PDB entry 8WCL | electron microscopy, 2.65 A resolution | chains 6 and 7 of the 5 polymer chains in the assembly

Chain 6:
Protein: Chlorophyll a/c-binding protein Lhcf6
Organism: Chaetoceros neogracilis
Amino-acid sequence (211 residues; row label = number of the first residue in the row):
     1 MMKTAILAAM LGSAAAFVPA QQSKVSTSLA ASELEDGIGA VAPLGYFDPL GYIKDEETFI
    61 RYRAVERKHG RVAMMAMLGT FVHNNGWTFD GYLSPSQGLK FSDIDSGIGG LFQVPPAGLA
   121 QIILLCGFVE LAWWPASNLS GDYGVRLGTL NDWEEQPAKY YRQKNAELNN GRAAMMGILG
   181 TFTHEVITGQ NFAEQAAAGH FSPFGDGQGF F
Unresolved in the structure: 1-32, 198-211
Ion coordination: Chlorophyll c2 Mg near Gln-121 (its only coordinating residue here); Chlorophyll c1 Mg site 1 near Glu-130 (its only coordinating residue here); chlorophyll a Mg near Glu-167 (its only coordinating residue here); Chlorophyll c1 Mg site 2 near Asn-170 (its only coordinating residue here)
Ligand contacts:
  - Fucoxanthin (A86; (3S,3'S,5R,5'R,6S,6'R,8'R)-3,5'-dihydroxy-8-oxo-6',7'-didehydro-5,5',6,6',7,8-hexahydro-5,6-epoxy-beta,beta-caroten-3'- yl acetate), molecule 1: Val-41, Ala-42, Pro-43, Leu-44, Asn-169, Arg-172, Ala-173, Met-176
  - Fucoxanthin (A86), molecule 2: Phe-47, Pro-49, Leu-50, His-69, Val-72, Ala-73, Ala-76, Thr-80, His-83, Gly-107, Ile-108, Gly-110, Leu-111, Met-175, Met-176, Ile-178, Leu-179
  - Fucoxanthin (A86), molecule 3: Lys-68, Val-72, Met-75, Tyr-92, Leu-93, Pro-95, Phe-101, Ile-122, Cys-126, Val-129, Glu-130, Trp-134
  - Fucoxanthin (A86), molecule 4: Met-74, Met-75, Met-77, Leu-78, Phe-81, Trp-134, Val-145, Leu-147, Asn-170, Ala-173, Ala-174, Met-176, Gly-177, Gly-180, Thr-181, His-184, Phe-192
  - Fucoxanthin (A86), molecule 5: Phe-81, Asn-84, Asn-85, Leu-150, Arg-162, Gln-163, Phe-192, Ala-196
  - Fucoxanthin (A86), molecule 6: Arg-146, Leu-147, Leu-150
  - Fucoxanthin (A86), molecule 7: Ala-193, Ala-196, Ala-197
  - chlorophyll a (CLA), molecule 1: Leu-34, Ile-38, Gly-39, Ala-40, Leu-44, Gly-45, Tyr-46, Phe-47, Asp-48, Tyr-52, Ile-53, Phe-59, Tyr-62, Arg-63, Val-65, Glu-66, His-69, Arg-172, Met-175, Met-176, Leu-179
  - chlorophyll a (CLA), molecule 2: Val-41, Ala-42, Pro-43, Arg-162, Asn-165, Ala-166, Asn-169, Asn-170, Ala-173
  - chlorophyll a (CLA), molecule 3: Arg-71, Met-74, Met-75, Leu-78, Trp-134, Gly-141, Asp-142, Tyr-143, Gly-144, Val-145, Arg-146, Leu-147, Asn-151, Trp-153, Gln-163, Lys-164, Ala-166, Glu-167, Asn-170
  - chlorophyll a (CLA), molecule 4: Met-75, Ala-76, Leu-78, Gly-79, Val-82, His-83, Trp-87, Thr-88, Phe-89, Leu-93, Phe-101, Ile-104, Asp-105, Gly-110, Leu-111, Val-114
  - chlorophyll a (CLA), molecule 5: Phe-128, Val-129, Ala-132, Trp-133, Trp-134, Tyr-143
  - chlorophyll a (CLA), molecule 6: Met-176, Leu-179, Gly-180, Thr-183, His-184, Ile-187
  - Chlorophyll c1 (KC1), molecule 1: Arg-61, Ala-64, Val-65, Lys-68, His-69, Val-72, Ile-123, Cys-126, Gly-127, Glu-130, Leu-131, Ala-136, Ser-137
  - Chlorophyll c1 (KC1), molecule 2: Leu-78, Arg-162, Gln-163, Ala-166, Asn-170, Ala-173
  - Chlorophyll c2 (KC2), molecule 1: Arg-61, Tyr-62, Val-65, His-69
  - Chlorophyll c2 (KC2), molecule 2: Leu-93, Ser-94, Pro-95, Ser-96, Val-114, Pro-115, Ala-117, Gly-118, Gln-121, Ile-122, Leu-125

Chain 7:
Protein: Chlorophyll a/c-binding protein Lhcf7
Organism: Chaetoceros neogracilis
Amino-acid sequence (207 residues; numbered 1 to 207; the number before each row is that of its first residue):
     1 MKLAIAALLA TSAAAFTTSP ASRATTSLQV SEIELGATEP LGVFDPLGWL ETEPEAFERR
    61 RAVERKHGRV AMAAVVGTIV HNNHIVFDGY ISPSNNLKFS DIPTGIDGIF SVPTAGLAQI
   121 IAFLGFVELA WLPASQYDGD YGVGYFGNDI LDPEEKARKL NAELNNGRAA MMGIMGNMVA
   181 EKITGQTMYE QYAAGHFNPF NDGEGFF
Unresolved in the structure: 1-29
Ion coordination: chlorophyll a Mg near Glu-64 (its only coordinating residue here); Chlorophyll c1 Mg site 1 near Glu-128 (its only coordinating residue here); Chlorophyll c1 Mg site 2 near Asn-166 (its only coordinating residue here)
Ligand contacts:
  - Fucoxanthin (A86; (3S,3'S,5R,5'R,6S,6'R,8'R)-3,5'-dihydroxy-8-oxo-6',7'-didehydro-5,5',6,6',7,8-hexahydro-5,6-epoxy-beta,beta-caroten-3'- yl acetate), molecule 1: Thr-38, Glu-39, Pro-40, Leu-41, Asn-165, Arg-168, Ala-169, Met-172, Ile-183, Phe-206
  - Fucoxanthin (A86), molecule 2: Phe-44, Pro-46, Leu-47, His-67, Val-70, Ala-71, Ala-74, Thr-78, His-81, Gly-105, Ile-106, Gly-108, Ile-109, Met-171, Met-172, Ile-174, Met-175, Met-178
  - Fucoxanthin (A86), molecule 3: Trp-49, Glu-53, Arg-60, Met-175, Met-178, Val-179, Lys-182, Ile-183
  - Fucoxanthin (A86), molecule 4: Lys-66, Arg-69, Val-70, Ala-73, Tyr-90, Ile-91, Pro-93, Phe-99, Ile-120, Leu-124, Val-127, Glu-128, Leu-132
  - Fucoxanthin (A86), molecule 5: Met-72, Val-75, Val-76, Ile-79, Leu-132, Val-143, Gly-144, Tyr-145, Phe-146, Gly-147, Asn-166, Ala-169, Ala-170, Gly-173, Gly-176, Asn-177, Met-188, Tyr-192
  - Fucoxanthin (A86), molecule 6: Ile-79, Asn-82, Asn-83, Tyr-145, Phe-146, Met-188, Tyr-189, Tyr-192
  - Fucoxanthin (A86), molecule 7: Phe-146, Gly-147, Asn-148
  - Fucoxanthin (A86), molecule 8: Tyr-189, Tyr-192, Ala-193, Phe-197
  - chlorophyll a (CLA), molecule 1: Ile-33, Leu-35, Gly-36, Ala-37, Leu-41, Gly-42, Val-43, Phe-44, Asp-45, Trp-49, Leu-50, Phe-57, Arg-60, Arg-61, Val-63, Glu-64, His-67, Arg-168, Met-171, Met-172, Met-175
  - chlorophyll a (CLA), molecule 2: Thr-38, Glu-39, Pro-40, Arg-158, Asn-161, Ala-162, Asn-165, Asn-166, Ala-169
  - chlorophyll a (CLA), molecule 3: Arg-65, Arg-69, Met-72, Asp-138, Gly-139, Asp-140, Tyr-141, Gly-142, Val-143, Gly-144, Tyr-145, Asn-148, Asp-149, Ile-150, Lys-156, Lys-159, Leu-160, Ala-162, Glu-163, Asn-166
  - chlorophyll a (CLA), molecule 4: Val-70, Ala-73, Ala-74, Val-76, Gly-77, Val-80, His-81, Ile-85, Val-86, Phe-87, Ile-91, Phe-99, Ile-102, Pro-103, Gly-108, Ile-109, Val-112
  - chlorophyll a (CLA), molecule 5: Phe-123, Phe-126, Ala-130, Trp-131, Leu-132, Tyr-141
  - chlorophyll a (CLA), molecule 6: Ala-169, Met-172, Gly-173, Met-175, Gly-176, Val-179, Ala-180, Ile-183, Thr-184, Gln-191, Tyr-192, His-196, Phe-197, Asn-198, Pro-199, Phe-200, Phe-207
  - Chlorophyll c1 (KC1), molecule 1: Arg-59, Ala-62, Val-63, Lys-66, His-67, Val-70, Ile-121, Leu-124, Gly-125, Glu-128, Leu-129, Ala-134, Ser-135, Tyr-137
  - Chlorophyll c1 (KC1), molecule 2: Val-75, Val-76, Ile-79, Tyr-145, Arg-158, Lys-159, Ala-162, Asn-166
  - Chlorophyll c2 (KC2), molecule 1: Arg-59, Arg-60, Val-63, His-67, Met-175
  - Chlorophyll c2 (KC2), molecule 2: Ile-91, Ser-92, Pro-93, Ser-94, Asn-95, Val-112, Pro-113, Ala-115, Gly-116, Gln-119, Ile-120, Phe-123

Chain 6 / chain 7 interface:
Contacting residue pairs (8):
  Thr-149(6) / Asn-148(7)
  Gln-156(6) / Asn-148(7)
  Gln-156(6) / Asp-149(7)  hydrogen bond (side chain-backbone)
  Gln-156(6) / Leu-151(7)
  Lys-159(6) / Gly-147(7)
  Lys-159(6) / Asn-148(7)  hydrogen bond
  Arg-162(6) / Val-143(7)
  Arg-162(6) / Gly-147(7)  hydrogen bond (side chain-backbone)
Other interface residues (no listed pair), chain 6 (5 interface residues in all): Glu-155
Other interface residues (no listed pair), chain 7 (7 interface residues in all): Gly-142, Gly-144

In short:
5 residues of chain 6 and 7 residues of chain 7 are in contact; the contacts include 3 hydrogen bonds. Polar
contacts include Gln-156(6)/Asp-149(7), Lys-159(6)/Asn-148(7) and Arg-162(6)/Gly-147(7). 2 Fucoxanthin
molecules and one chlorophyll a molecule are bound between chain 6 and chain 7.
Chain 6 is Chlorophyll a/c-binding protein Lhcf6 and chain 7 is Chlorophyll a/c-binding protein Lhcf7, both
from Chaetoceros neogracilis; the structure, FCP pentamer in Chaetoceros gracilis, was determined by electron
microscopy, deposited together with 8WCK and 8JP3.
